Entry 3M2U (X-ray diffraction, 1.40 A resolution); this record covers chains A and F of the 6 polymer chains in the assembly.

# Chain A
Name: Methyl-coenzyme M reductase I subunit alpha
From: Methanothermobacter marburgensis
Notes: EC 2.8.4.1
UniProtKB: P11558 (MCRA_METTM); numbering as in UniProt (aligned over 2-550)
Chain sequence (549 residues; each row starts with the number of its first residue):
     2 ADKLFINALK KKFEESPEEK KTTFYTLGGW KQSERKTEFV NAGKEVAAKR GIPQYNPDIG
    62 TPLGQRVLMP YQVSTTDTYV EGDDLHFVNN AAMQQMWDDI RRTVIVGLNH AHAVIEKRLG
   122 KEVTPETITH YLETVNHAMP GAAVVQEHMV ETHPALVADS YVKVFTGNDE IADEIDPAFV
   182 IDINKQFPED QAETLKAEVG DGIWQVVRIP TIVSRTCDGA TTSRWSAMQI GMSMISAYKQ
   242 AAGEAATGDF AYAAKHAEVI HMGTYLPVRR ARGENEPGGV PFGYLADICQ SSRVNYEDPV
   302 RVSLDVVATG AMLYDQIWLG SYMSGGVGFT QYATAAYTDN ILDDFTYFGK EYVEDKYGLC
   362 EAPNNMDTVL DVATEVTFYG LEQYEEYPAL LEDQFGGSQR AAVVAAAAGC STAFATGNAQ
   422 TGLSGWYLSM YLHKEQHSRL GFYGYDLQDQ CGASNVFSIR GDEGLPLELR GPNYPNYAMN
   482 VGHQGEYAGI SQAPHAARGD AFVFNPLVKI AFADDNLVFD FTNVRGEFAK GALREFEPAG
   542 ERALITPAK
Disordered / not traced: 550
Modified residues: His-257 (n1-methylated histidine; MHS); Arg-271 (5-methyl-arginine; AGM); Gln-400 (2-methyl-glutamine; MGN); Gly-445 (thioglycin; GL3); Cys-452 (s-methylcysteine; SMC)
Metal / ion sites: factor 430 Ni: Gln-147 (together with 1-thioethanesulfonic acid)
Small-molecule neighbours:
  - 1-thioethanesulfonic acid (COM): Tyr-333, Phe-443, Tyr-444, Gly-445
  - factor 430 (F43), molecule 1: Ala-143, Ala-144, Val-145, Val-146, Gln-147, Met-150, Val-151, Met-229, Gln-230, Met-233, Ile-236, Ala-243, Gly-244
  - factor 430 (F43), molecule 2: Gly-326, Gly-327, Val-328, Gly-329, Phe-330, Thr-331, Gln-332, Tyr-333, Phe-396, Gly-397, Gly-398, Gln-400, Gly-442, Phe-443
  - Coenzyme B / TXZ, molecule 1: Arg-225, Lys-256, His-257
  - Coenzyme B / TXZ, molecule 2: Arg-270, Arg-271, Leu-320, Met-324, Ser-325, Phe-330, Phe-443, Ala-479, Met-480, Asn-481, Val-482
  - Zn2+ (ZN): Arg-102, Ser-215, Arg-216, Cys-218

# Chain F
Name: Methyl-coenzyme M reductase I subunit gamma
From: Methanothermobacter marburgensis
Notes: EC 2.8.4.1
UniProtKB: P11562 (MCRG_METTM); residue numbers follow UniProt; this construct covers 2-249
Chain sequence (248 residues; each row starts with the number of its first residue):
     2 AQYYPGTTKV AQNRRNFCNP EYELEKLREI SDEDVVKILG HRAPGEEYPS VHPPLEEMDE
    62 PEDAIREMVE PIDGAKAGDR VRYIQFTDSM YFAPAQPYVR SRAYLCRYRG ADAGTLSGRQ
   122 IIETRERDLE KISKELLETE FFDPARSGVR GKSVHGHSLR LDEDGMMFDM LRRQIYNKDT
   182 GRVEMVKNQI GDELDEPVDL GEPLDEETLM EKTTIYRVDG EAYRDDVEAV EIMQRIHVLR
   242 SQGGFNLE
Disordered / not traced: 248-249
Metal / ion sites: Mg2+ near Glu-30 (its only coordinating residue here)
Small-molecule neighbours: factor 430 (F43): Leu-117, Ser-118, Gly-119, Arg-120, Lys-153, Ser-154, Val-155, His-156, Gly-157, His-158

# How chain A and chain F interact
Contacting residue pairs (21):
  Lys-118(A) with Val-52(F)
  Arg-119(A) with Arg-81(F)
  Leu-120(A) with Arg-81(F), hydrogen bond (backbone-side chain); Arg-83(F)
  Val-146(A) with Ser-154(F), hydrogen bond (backbone-side chain); Met-171(F)
  Gln-147(A) with Met-171(F)
  Glu-148(A) with His-156(F); Phe-169(F); Met-171(F)
  Lys-240(A) with Asp-193(F), salt bridge
  Gln-241(A) with Ile-191(F)
  Ala-242(A) with Tyr-84(F), hydrophobic; Gly-152(F)
  Ala-243(A) with Arg-120(F), hydrogen bond (backbone-side chain); Gly-152(F), hydrogen bond (backbone-backbone); Lys-153(F)
  Gly-244(A) with Arg-120(F), hydrogen bond (backbone-side chain)
  Glu-245(A) with Arg-83(F), salt bridge; Glu-124(F)
  Ala-246(A) with Glu-124(F), hydrogen bond (backbone-side chain)
Other interface residues (no listed pair), chain A (15 interface residues in all): Gly-121, Ser-237
Other interface residues (no listed pair), chain F (16 interface residues in all): Ser-51, Ile-122

# Overview
15 residues of chain A face 16 of chain F across their interface; the contacts include 6 hydrogen bonds and 2
salt bridges. Polar contacts include Lys-240(A)/Asp-193(F), Glu-245(A)/Arg-83(F) and Leu-120(A)/Arg-81(F). One
factor 430 molecule is bound between chain A and chain F.
Chain A is Methyl-coenzyme M reductase I subunit alpha and chain F is Methyl-coenzyme M reductase I subunit
gamma, both from Methanothermobacter marburgensis; the structure, Structural Insight into Methyl-Coenzyme M
Reductase Chemistry using Coenzyme B Analogues, was determined by X-ray diffraction together with 3M1V, 3M2R,
3M2V, 3M30 and 3M32 from the same study.
